Entry 8E00 (electron microscopy, 3.60 A resolution); this record covers chains A and B of the 3 polymer chains in the assembly.

# Chain A
Name: Dynein heavy chain, cytoplasmic
Source organism: Saccharomyces cerevisiae
Reference sequence: A0A8H4FAJ6 (A0A8H4FAJ6_YEASX); residues 1218-4092 here = UniProt positions 1218-4092
Chain sequence (2875 residues; numbered 1218 to 4092; the number before each row is that of its first residue):
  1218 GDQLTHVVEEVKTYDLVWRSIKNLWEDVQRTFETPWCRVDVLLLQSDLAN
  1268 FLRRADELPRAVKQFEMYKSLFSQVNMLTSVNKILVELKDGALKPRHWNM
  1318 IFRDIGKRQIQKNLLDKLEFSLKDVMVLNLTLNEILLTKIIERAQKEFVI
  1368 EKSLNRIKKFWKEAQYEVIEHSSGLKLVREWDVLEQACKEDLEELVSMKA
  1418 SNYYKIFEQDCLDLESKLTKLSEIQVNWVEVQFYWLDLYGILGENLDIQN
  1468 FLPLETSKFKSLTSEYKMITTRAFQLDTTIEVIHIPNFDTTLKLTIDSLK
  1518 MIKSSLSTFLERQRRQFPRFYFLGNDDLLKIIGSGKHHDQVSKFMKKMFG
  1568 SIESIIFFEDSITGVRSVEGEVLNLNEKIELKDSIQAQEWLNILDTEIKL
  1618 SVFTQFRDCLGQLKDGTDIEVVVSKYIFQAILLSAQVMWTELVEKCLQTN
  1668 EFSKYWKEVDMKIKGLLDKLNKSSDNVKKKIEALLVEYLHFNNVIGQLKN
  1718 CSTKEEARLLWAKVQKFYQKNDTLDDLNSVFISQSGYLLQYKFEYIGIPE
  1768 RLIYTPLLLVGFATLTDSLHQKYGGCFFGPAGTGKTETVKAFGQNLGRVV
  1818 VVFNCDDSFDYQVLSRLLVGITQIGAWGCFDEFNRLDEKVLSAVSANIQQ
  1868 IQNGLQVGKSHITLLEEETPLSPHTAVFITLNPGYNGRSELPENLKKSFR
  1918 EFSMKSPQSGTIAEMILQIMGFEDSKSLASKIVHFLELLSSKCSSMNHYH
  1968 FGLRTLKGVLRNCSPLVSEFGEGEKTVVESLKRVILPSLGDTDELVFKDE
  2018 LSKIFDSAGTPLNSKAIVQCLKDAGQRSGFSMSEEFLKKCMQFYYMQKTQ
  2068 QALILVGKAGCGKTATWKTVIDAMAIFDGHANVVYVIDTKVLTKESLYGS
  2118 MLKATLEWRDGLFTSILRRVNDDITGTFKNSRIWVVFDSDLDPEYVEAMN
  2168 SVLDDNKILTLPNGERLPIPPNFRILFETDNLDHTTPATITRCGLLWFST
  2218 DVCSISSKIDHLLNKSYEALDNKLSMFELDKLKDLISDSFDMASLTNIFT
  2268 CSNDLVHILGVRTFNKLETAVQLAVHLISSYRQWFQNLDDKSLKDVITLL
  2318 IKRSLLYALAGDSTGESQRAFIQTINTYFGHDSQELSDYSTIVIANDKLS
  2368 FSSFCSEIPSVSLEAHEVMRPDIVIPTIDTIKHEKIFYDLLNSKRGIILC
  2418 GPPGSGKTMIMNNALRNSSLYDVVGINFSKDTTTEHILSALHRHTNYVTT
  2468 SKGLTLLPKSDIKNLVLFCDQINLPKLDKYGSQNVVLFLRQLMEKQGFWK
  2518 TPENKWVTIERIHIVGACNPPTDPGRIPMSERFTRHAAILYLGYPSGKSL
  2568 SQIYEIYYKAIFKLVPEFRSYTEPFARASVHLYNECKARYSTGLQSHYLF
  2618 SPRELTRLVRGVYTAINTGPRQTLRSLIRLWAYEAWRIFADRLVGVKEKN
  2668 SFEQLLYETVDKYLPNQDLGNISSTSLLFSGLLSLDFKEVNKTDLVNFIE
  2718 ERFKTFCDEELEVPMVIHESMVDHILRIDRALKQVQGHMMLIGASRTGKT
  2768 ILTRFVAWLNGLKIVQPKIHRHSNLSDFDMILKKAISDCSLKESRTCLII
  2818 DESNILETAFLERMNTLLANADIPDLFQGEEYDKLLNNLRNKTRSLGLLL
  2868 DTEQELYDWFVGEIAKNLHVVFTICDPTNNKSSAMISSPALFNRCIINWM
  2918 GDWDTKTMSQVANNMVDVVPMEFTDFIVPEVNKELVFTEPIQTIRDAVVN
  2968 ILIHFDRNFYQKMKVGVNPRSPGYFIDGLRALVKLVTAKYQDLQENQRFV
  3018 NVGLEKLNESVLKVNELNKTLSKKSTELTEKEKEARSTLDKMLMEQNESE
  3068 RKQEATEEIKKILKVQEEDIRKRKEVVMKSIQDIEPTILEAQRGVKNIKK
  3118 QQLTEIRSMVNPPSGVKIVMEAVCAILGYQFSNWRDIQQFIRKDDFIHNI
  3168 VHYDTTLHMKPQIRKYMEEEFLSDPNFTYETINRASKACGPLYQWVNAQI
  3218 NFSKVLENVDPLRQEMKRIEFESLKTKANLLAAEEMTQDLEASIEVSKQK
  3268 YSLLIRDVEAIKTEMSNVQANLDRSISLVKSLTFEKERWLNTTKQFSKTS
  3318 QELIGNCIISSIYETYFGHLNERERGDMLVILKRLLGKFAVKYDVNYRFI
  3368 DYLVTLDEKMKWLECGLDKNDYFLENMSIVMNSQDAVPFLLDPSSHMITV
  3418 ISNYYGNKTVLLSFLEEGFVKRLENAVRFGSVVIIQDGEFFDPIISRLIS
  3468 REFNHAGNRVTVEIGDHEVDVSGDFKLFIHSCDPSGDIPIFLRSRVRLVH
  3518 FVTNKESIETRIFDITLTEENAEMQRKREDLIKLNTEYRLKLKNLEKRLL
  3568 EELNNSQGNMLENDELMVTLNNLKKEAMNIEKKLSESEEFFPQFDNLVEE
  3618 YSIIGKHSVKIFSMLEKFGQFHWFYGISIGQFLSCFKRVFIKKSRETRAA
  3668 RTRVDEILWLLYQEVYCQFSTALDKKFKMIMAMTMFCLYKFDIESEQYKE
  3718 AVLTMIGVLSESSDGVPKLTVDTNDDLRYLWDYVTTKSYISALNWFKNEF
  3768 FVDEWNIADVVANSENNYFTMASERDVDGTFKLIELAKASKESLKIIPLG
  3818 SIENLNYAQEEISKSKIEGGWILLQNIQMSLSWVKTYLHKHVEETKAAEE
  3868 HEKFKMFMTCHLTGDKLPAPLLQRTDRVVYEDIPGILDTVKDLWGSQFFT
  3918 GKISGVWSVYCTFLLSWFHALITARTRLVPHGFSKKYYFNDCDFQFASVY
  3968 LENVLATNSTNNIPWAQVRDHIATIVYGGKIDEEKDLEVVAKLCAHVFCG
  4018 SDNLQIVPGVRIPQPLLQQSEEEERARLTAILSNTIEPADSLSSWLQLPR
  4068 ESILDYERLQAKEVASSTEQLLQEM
Not modelled in the structure: 1218-1448, 1480-1514, 2025-2029, 2238-2243, 2362-2365, 2467-2469, 2683-2685, 3059-3263, 3660-3668, 3738-3740, 3915-3921, 4092
Differences from the reference sequence: conflict Gly1218 (Asn in A0A8H4FAJ6), Phe1575 (Leu in A0A8H4FAJ6), Ser1578 (Phe in A0A8H4FAJ6), Glu1668 (Gln in A0A8H4FAJ6), Val1777 (Ile in A0A8H4FAJ6), Val1984 (Ile in A0A8H4FAJ6), Val2936 (Ile in A0A8H4FAJ6), Gln3266 (Arg in A0A8H4FAJ6), Gly3343 (Ala in A0A8H4FAJ6), Val3444 (Ile in A0A8H4FAJ6), Arg3556 (Lys in A0A8H4FAJ6), Asp3742 (Asn in A0A8H4FAJ6), Val3895 (Phe in A0A8H4FAJ6), Asp4072 (Asn in A0A8H4FAJ6); engineered mutation Gln2488 (Glu in A0A8H4FAJ6)
Residues lining bound ligands:
  - ADP (adenosine-5'-diphosphate): Met2732, Val2733, His2735, Ser2762, Arg2763, Thr2764, Gly2765, Lys2766, Thr2767, Ile2768, Trp2920, Val2928, Ile2993, Arg2997, Arg3512
  - ATP (adenosine-5'-triphosphate), molecule 1: Leu1769, Ile1770, Ala1798, Gly1799, Thr1800, Gly1801, Lys1802, Thr1803, Glu1804, Asp1848, Glu1849, Asn1899, Ile1929, Leu1970, Arg1971, Lys1974, Arg1978, Asp2171, Asp2172, Ala2205, Arg2209
  - ATP, molecule 2: Phe2047, Ser2048, Phe2053, Lys2075, Ala2076, Gly2077, Cys2078, Gly2079, Lys2080, Thr2081, Ala2082, Glu2195, Val2219, Cys2220, Ser2224, Lys2225, His2228, Leu2229, Phe2281, Glu2285, Glu2511, Arg2549, Arg2552
  - ATP, molecule 3: Ile2390, Val2391, Ile2392, Thr2397, Pro2420, Gly2421, Ser2422, Gly2423, Lys2424, Thr2425, Met2426, Asp2487, Gln2488, Asn2536, Ile2570, Tyr2571, Tyr2574, Pro2619, Arg2620, Thr2623, Asn2910

# Chain B
Name: Nuclear distribution protein PAC1
Source organism: Saccharomyces cerevisiae
Reference sequence: P39946 (LIS1_YEAST); residue numbers follow UniProt; this construct covers 1-494
Chain sequence (495 residues; each row starts with the number of its first residue; numbering starts at 0):
     0 GMTNWQQQLPLTDTQKNELDKSVLRYLNWNYKQTVRHEHAQDYESVRHAI
    50 VTLSGFLLQESVDRQEFISNNDTSNESMVDIDELLLPKKWNSIVRLQKKI
   100 IELEQNTETLVSQIKDLNTQVSELAQFKPTTSNGTSAHNVLKWIPRNLPS
   150 CLINVESSVTSVKLHPNLPIVFVATDHGKLYAFDLFNYTIPLASLQSHTK
   200 AITSMDVLFTNYTNSSKKNYLVIVTASKDLQIHVFKWVSEECKFQQIRSL
   250 LGHEHIVSAVKIWQKNNDVHIASCSRDQTVKIWDFHNGWSLKTFQPHSQW
   300 VRSIDVLGDYIISGSHDTTLRLTHWPSGNGLSVGTGHEFPIEKVKFIHFI
   350 EDSPEIRFRTPSTDRYKNWGMQYCVSASRDRTIKIWEIPLPTLMAHRAPI
   400 PNPTDSNFRCVLTLKGHLSWVRDISIRGQYLFSCADDKSVRCWDLNTGQC
   450 LHVWEKLHTGFVNCLDLDVDFDSNVTPRQMMVTGGLDCKSNVFMR
Not modelled in the structure: 0-138, 214-215, 351-354, 393-396, 401-404
Differences from the reference sequence: expression tag (0)
From the paper describing this entry:
  - mutagenesis - W288D: unchanged expression
  - mutagenesis - W288D: decreased localization

# Interface between chain A and chain B
Pairs across the interface - 18 pairs, chain A then chain B:
  Val2935(A) with Gln244(B), hydrogen bond (backbone-side chain)
  Pro2937(A) with Gln245(B)
  Glu2939(A) with Gln245(B); Arg247(B); Ser248(B), hydrogen bond (backbone-side chain)
  Phe2940(A) with Ser248(B)
  Thr2941(A) with Leu250(B)
  Asp2942(A) with Leu250(B)
  Gln2959(A) with Asn286(B); Trp288(B)
  Arg2962(A) with Ile246(B), hydrogen bond (side chain-backbone)
  Tyr3007(A) with Gln245(B)
  Gln3011(A) with Ser196(B); Thr198(B)
  Gln3014(A) with Thr198(B)
  Arg3015(A) with His176(B), hydrogen bond; Thr198(B), hydrogen bond (side chain-backbone)
  Asn3018(A) with Thr198(B), hydrogen bond (side chain-backbone)
Interface residues without a listed pair, chain A (16 interface residues in all): Asp2934, Val2936, Thr2960
Interface residues without a listed pair, chain B (14 interface residues in all): Gln195, Lys199, His232

# Summary
16 residues of chain A face 14 of chain B across their interface, with 6 hydrogen bonds. Polar pairs include
Val2935(A)-Gln244(B), Glu2939(A)-Ser248(B) and Arg2962(A)-Ile246(B). Chain A binds 3 copies of ATP and ADP.
The paper reports that W288D of chain B reduces localization; W288D of chain B leaves expression unchanged.
Chain A is Dynein heavy chain, cytoplasmic and chain B is Nuclear distribution protein PAC1, both from
Saccharomyces cerevisiae; the structure, Symmetry expansion of yeast cytoplasmic dynein-1 bound to Lis1 in the
chi conformation, was determined by electron microscopy, deposited together with 8DZZ.
